1GSV - chain A; structure by X-ray diffraction, 1.75 A resolution.

== Chain A ==
Molecule: Photoactive yellow protein
Source organism: Ectothiorhodospira halophila
UniProtKB: P16113 (PYP_ECTHA); residue numbers follow UniProt; this construct covers 1-125
Sequence (125 residues; each row starts with the number of its first residue):
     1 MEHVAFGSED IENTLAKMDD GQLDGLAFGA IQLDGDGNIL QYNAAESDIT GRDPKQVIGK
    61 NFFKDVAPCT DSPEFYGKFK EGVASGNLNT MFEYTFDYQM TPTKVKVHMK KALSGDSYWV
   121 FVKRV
Not modelled in the structure: 1-3
Construct notes: engineered mutation Ser-47 (Gly in P16113)
Covalent attachments: 4'-hydroxycinnamic acid (HC4) linked to Cys-69
Small-molecule neighbours: 4'-hydroxycinnamic acid (HC4): Ile-31, Tyr-42, Glu-46, Thr-50, Arg-52, Phe-62, Val-66, Ala-67, Pro-68, Thr-70, Phe-96, Asp-97, Tyr-98
Curated features (UniProtKB/Swiss-Prot):
  - modified residue: Cys-69 (S-(4-hydroxycinnamyl)cysteine)
What the authors report for this chain:
  - contacts within the chain: Ala-44/Ser-47 (hydrogen bond)
  - interface residues: Ile-49, Lys-55, Gln-56
  - conformationally variable residues (loop rearrangement): Arg-52 to Val-57
  - binding site for 4'-hydroxycinnamic acid: Arg-52 (citing earlier work)

== Overview ==
Covalently linked 4'-hydroxycinnamic acid: at Cys-69. From the paper: a binding site for 4'-hydroxycinnamic
acid at Arg-52; interface residues Ile-49, Lys-55 and Gln-56.
Chain A is Photoactive yellow protein (Ectothiorhodospira halophila); the structure, Crystal structure of the
P65 crystal form of photoactive yellow protein G47S mutant, was determined by X-ray diffraction, deposited
together with 1GSW and 1GSX.
